9D94 - chains Gi and Ha of the 48 polymer chains in the assembly; structure by electron microscopy, 3.00 A resolution.

Chain Gi:
Name: Head-to-tail adaptor
From: Mycobacterium phage Bxb1
Reference sequence: Q9B0A6 (Q9B0A6_BPMB1); residue numbers follow UniProt; this construct covers 1-125
Amino-acid sequence (125 residues; numbered 1 to 125; the number before each row is that of its first residue):
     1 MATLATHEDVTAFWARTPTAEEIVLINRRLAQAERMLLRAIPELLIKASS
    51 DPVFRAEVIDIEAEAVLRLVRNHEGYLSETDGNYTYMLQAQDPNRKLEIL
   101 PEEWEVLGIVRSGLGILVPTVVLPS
Unresolved in the structure: 1

Chain Ha:
Name: Head-to-tail stopper
From: Mycobacterium phage Bxb1
Reference sequence: Q9B0A5 (Q9B0A5_BPMB1); numbering as in UniProt (aligned over 1-126)
Amino-acid sequence (126 residues; each row starts with the number of its first residue):
     1 MSLLDRGGTYGSPEDGFDPVTVYPEVTRKDRLGNTLVGPSLTGIETVARF
    51 QVQGQSGTSARRAEMDDIGDMTEQVYTMRLPRSFTTELKSGSEVVWRGER
   101 WGVYGEPRRYKGSRRIAHLEYTVRRF
Unresolved in the structure: 1

Chain Gi / chain Ha interface:
Residue-residue contacts (21; chain Gi residue first):
  R16(Gi) - R114(Ha)
  T19(Gi) - R114(Ha)
  E22(Gi) - R114(Ha)  salt bridge
  E74(Gi) - R114(Ha)  salt bridge
  E74(Gi) - R115(Ha)  salt bridge
  Y76(Gi) - R115(Ha)
  E79(Gi) - S113(Ha)  hydrogen bond
  E79(Gi) - R115(Ha)  salt bridge
  E79(Gi) - I116(Ha)
  D81(Gi) - Y110(Ha)
  D81(Gi) - I116(Ha)
  D81(Gi) - H118(Ha)
  N83(Gi) - Y110(Ha)
  N83(Gi) - H118(Ha)  hydrogen bond
  N83(Gi) - E120(Ha)  hydrogen bond
  Y84(Gi) - S2(Ha)
  Y84(Gi) - L4(Ha)  hydrophobic
  Y84(Gi) - I116(Ha)  hydrophobic
  Y84(Gi) - H118(Ha)
  Y86(Gi) - R115(Ha)
  Y86(Gi) - I116(Ha)  hydrophobic
Other interface residues (no listed pair), chain Gi (11 interface residues in all): T80
Other interface residues (no listed pair), chain Ha (11 interface residues in all): L3, R108

Overview:
The chain Gi/chain Ha interface involves 11 residues from each chain; the contacts include 3 hydrogen bonds
and 4 salt bridges. Among the polar pairs are E22(Gi)-R114(Ha), E74(Gi)-R114(Ha) and E74(Gi)-R115(Ha).
Here chain Gi is Head-to-tail adaptor and chain Ha is Head-to-tail stopper, both from Mycobacterium phage
Bxb1. Entry 9D94 (Mycobacteriophage Bxb1 portal and connector assembly - Composite map and model) was
determined by electron microscopy, deposited together with 9D9W, 9D93, 9D9L and 9D9X.
